Entry 3NFE (X-ray diffraction, 2.01 A resolution); this record covers chains A and D of the 4 polymer chains in the assembly.

# Chain A
Name: Hemoglobin subunit alpha-1
Source organism: Trematomus newnesi
Reference sequence: P45718 (HBA1_TRENE); residue numbers follow UniProt; this construct covers 1-142
Sequence (143 residues; each row starts with the number of its first residue; numbering starts at 0):
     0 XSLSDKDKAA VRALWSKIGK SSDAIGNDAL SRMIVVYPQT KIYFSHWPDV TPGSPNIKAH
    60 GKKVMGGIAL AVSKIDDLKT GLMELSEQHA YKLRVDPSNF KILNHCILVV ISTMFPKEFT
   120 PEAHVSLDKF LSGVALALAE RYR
Differences from the reference sequence: acetylation (0)
Modified residues: ACE (acetyl group) at position 0
Metal / ion sites: heme Fe near His88 (its only coordinating residue here)
Residues lining bound ligands: heme (HEM): Met32, Thr39, Tyr42, Phe43, His45, Trp46, His59, Lys62, Val63, Gly66, Ile67, Leu84, Gln87, His88, Leu92, Val94, Asn98, Phe99, Leu102, Asn103, Ile106, Leu137
UniProt features mapped onto this chain:
  - binding site (O2): His59
  - binding site (heme b): His88
  - modified residue: Ser1 (N-acetylserine)
From the paper describing this entry:
  - binding site for heme: His45
  - conformationally variable residues (order/disorder transition): Gly80 to Asp95

# Chain D
Name: Hemoglobin subunit beta-1/2
Source organism: Trematomus newnesi
Reference sequence: P45720 (HBB_TRENE); numbering as in UniProt (aligned over 1-146)
Sequence (146 residues; each row starts with the number of its first residue):
     1 VEWTDKERSI ISDIFSHMDY DDIGPKALSR CLVVYPWTQR YFSGFGNLYN AEGIMSNANV
    61 AAHGIKVLHG LDRGMKNMDN IADAYTDLST LHSEKLHVDP DNFKLLSDCI TIVLAAKMGH
   121 AFTAETQGAF QKFLAAVVSA LGKQYH
Metal / ion sites: heme Fe near His92 (its only coordinating residue here)
Residues lining bound ligands: heme (HEM): Thr38, Tyr41, Phe42, His63, Lys66, Val67, Gly70, Leu71, Arg73, Leu88, Leu91, His92, Leu96, Val98, Asn102, Phe103, Leu106, Ile110, Leu141
UniProt features mapped onto this chain:
  - binding site (heme b): His63, His92

# Interface between chain A and chain D
Residue-residue contacts (27):
  Pro37(A) - His146(D)
  Gln38(A) - Pro100(D)
  Lys40(A) - His146(D)  hydrogen bond (side chain-backbone)
  Ile41(A) - Arg40(D)  hydrogen bond (backbone-side chain)
  Ile41(A) - Tyr41(D)
  Ile41(A) - His97(D)
  Ile41(A) - Asp99(D)
  Tyr42(A) - Arg40(D)
  Tyr42(A) - Asp99(D)  hydrogen bond
  Ser44(A) - His97(D)
  Leu92(A) - Arg40(D)  hydrogen bond (backbone-side chain)
  Arg93(A) - Pro36(D)  hydrogen bond (side chain-backbone)
  Arg93(A) - Trp37(D)
  Arg93(A) - Gln39(D)  hydrogen bond
  Arg93(A) - Arg40(D)
  Asp95(A) - Trp37(D)  hydrogen bond
  Asp95(A) - Asp101(D)
  Asp95(A) - Asn102(D)  hydrogen bond
  Asp95(A) - Leu105(D)
  Pro96(A) - Trp37(D)
  Ser97(A) - Asp101(D)  hydrogen bond
  Asn98(A) - Asp99(D)  hydrogen bond
  Tyr141(A) - Pro36(D)
  Tyr141(A) - Trp37(D)  hydrophobic
  Arg142(A) - Val34(D)  hydrogen bond (side chain-backbone)
  Arg142(A) - Tyr35(D)
  Arg142(A) - Pro36(D)
Also at the interface, not in a pair above, chain D (16 interface residues in all): Val98, Tyr145
From the paper, about this interface:
  - pairs named by the authors: Lys40(A)-His146(D), Tyr42(A)-Asp99(D) (hydrogen bond), Asp95(A)-Asp101(D) (hydrogen bond), Asn98(A)-Asp99(D) (hydrogen bond), Arg142(A)-Val34(D) (hydrogen bond), Asp99(D)-Asp95(A)

# Overview
The interface between chain A and chain D involves 14 residues on one side and 16 on the other, with 11
hydrogen bonds. Polar contacts include Lys40(A)-His146(D), Ile41(A)-Arg40(D) and Tyr42(A)-Asp99(D). The
authors report contacts between Lys40(A) and His146(D) and Asp99(D) and Asp95(A); hydrogen bonds between
Tyr42(A) and Asp99(D), Asp95(A) and Asp101(D) and Asn98(A) and Asp99(D) among others. The paper reports a
binding site for heme at His45(A); conformational variability at Gly80(A).
Chain A is Hemoglobin subunit alpha-1 and chain D is Hemoglobin subunit beta-1/2, both from Trematomus
newnesi; the structure, The crystal structure of hemoglobin I from trematomus newnesi in deoxygenated state,
was determined by X-ray diffraction, deposited together with 3NG6.
